Entry 2XCB (X-ray diffraction, 1.85 A resolution); this record covers chains A and C.

Chain A:
Protein: Regulatory protein pcrh
Source organism: Pseudomonas aeruginosa
Reference sequence: Q9I325 (Q9I325_PSEAE); numbering as in UniProt (aligned over 21-160)
Amino-acid sequence (142 residues; each row starts with the number of its first residue):
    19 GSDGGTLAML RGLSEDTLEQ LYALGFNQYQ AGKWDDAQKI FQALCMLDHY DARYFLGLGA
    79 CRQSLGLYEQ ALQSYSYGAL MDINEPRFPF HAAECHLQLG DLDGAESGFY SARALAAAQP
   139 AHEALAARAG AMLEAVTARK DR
Disordered / not traced: 19-26, 160
Sequence notes: expression tag (19-20)

Chain C:
Protein: PEPD
Notes: fragment: chaperone binding domain, residues 47-56
Reference sequence: O50280 (O50280_PSEAE); residue numbers follow UniProt; this construct covers 47-56
Amino-acid sequence (10 residues; each row starts with the number of its first residue):
    47 DRVELNAPRQ
Disordered / not traced: 47, 56
From the paper describing this entry:
  - mutagenesis - V49D/L51D/A53D/P54D: decreased stability with Regulatory protein pcrh (chain A)
  - mutagenesis - V49D/L51D/A53D/P54D: abolished binding to Regulatory protein pcrh (chain A)

How chain A and chain C interact:
Pairs across the interface - 23 pairs, chain A then chain C:
  Glu-37(A) / Pro-54(C)
  Tyr-40(A) / Leu-51(C)
  Tyr-40(A) / Asn-52(C)  hydrogen bond (side chain-backbone)
  Tyr-40(A) / Pro-54(C)  hydrophobic
  Ala-41(A) / Pro-54(C)  hydrophobic
  Phe-44(A) / Leu-51(C)
  Phe-44(A) / Asn-52(C)
  Phe-44(A) / Pro-54(C)
  Tyr-47(A) / Arg-48(C)
  Tyr-47(A) / Val-49(C)  hydrogen bond (side chain-backbone)
  Tyr-47(A) / Leu-51(C)  hydrophobic
  Arg-71(A) / Asn-52(C)
  Leu-74(A) / Glu-50(C)
  Leu-74(A) / Leu-51(C)  hydrophobic
  Gly-75(A) / Leu-51(C)
  Ala-78(A) / Val-49(C)  hydrophobic
  Tyr-93(A) / Val-49(C)
  Arg-105(A) / Glu-50(C)  hydrogen bond (side chain-backbone)
  Arg-105(A) / Leu-51(C)
  Arg-105(A) / Asn-52(C)  hydrogen bond
  His-109(A) / Val-49(C)
  His-109(A) / Glu-50(C)  salt bridge
  Arg-146(A) / Glu-50(C)  salt bridge
Also at the interface, not in a pair above, chain A (16 interface residues in all): Phe-59, Gln-81, Ser-82
Also at the interface, not in a pair above, chain C (8 interface residues in all): Ala-53, Arg-55
From the paper, about this interface:
  - interface residues, chain A: Tyr-40(A), Phe-44(A), Tyr-47(A), Leu-74(A), Ala-78(A), Arg-105(A), His-109(A)
  - interface residues, chain C: Arg-48(C), Val-49(C), Glu-50(C), Leu-51(C), Asn-52(C)

Overview:
16 residues of chain A and 8 residues of chain C are in contact; the contacts include 4 hydrogen bonds and 2
salt bridges. Among the polar pairs are His-109(A)/Glu-50(C), Arg-146(A)/Glu-50(C) and Tyr-40(A)/Asn-52(C).
From the paper: V49D/L51D/A53D/P54D of chain C reduce stability with Regulatory protein pcrh (chain A);
interface residues Tyr-40(A), Phe-44(A) and Arg-48(C) among others.
Chain A is Regulatory protein pcrh (Pseudomonas aeruginosa) and chain C is PEPD; the structure, Crystal
structure of PcrH in complex with the chaperone binding region of PopD, was determined by X-ray diffraction
(same publication as 2XCC).
